PDB entry 8YFS | electron microscopy, 2.80 A resolution | chains B and S of the 5 polymer chains in the assembly

[Chain B]
Protein: Guanine nucleotide-binding protein G(I)/G(S)/G(T) subunit beta-1
Source organism: Rattus norvegicus
Reference sequence: P54311 (GBB1_RAT); residue numbers follow UniProt; this construct covers 2-340
Chain sequence (344 residues; row label = number of the first residue in the row; numbers below 1 keep their minus sign (Gly-3 is residue -3)):
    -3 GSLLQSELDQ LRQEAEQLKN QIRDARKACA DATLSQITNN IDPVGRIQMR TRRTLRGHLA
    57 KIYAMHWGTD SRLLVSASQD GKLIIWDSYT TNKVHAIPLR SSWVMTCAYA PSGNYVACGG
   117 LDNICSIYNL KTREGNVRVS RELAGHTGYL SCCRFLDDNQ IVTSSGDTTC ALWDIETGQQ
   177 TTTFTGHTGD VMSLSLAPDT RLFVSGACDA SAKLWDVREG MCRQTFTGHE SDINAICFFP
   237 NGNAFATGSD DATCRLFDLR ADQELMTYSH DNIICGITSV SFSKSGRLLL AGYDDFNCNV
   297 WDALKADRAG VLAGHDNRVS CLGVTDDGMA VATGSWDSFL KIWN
Not modelled in the structure: -3 to 2, 224
Construct notes: expression tag (-3 to 1)
UniProt features mapped onto this chain:
  - modified residue: Ser2 (N-acetylserine), His266 (Phosphohistidine)

[Chain S]
Protein: scFv16
Source organism: synthetic construct
Notes: antibody fragment or engineered binder
Chain sequence (267 residues; each row starts with the number of its first residue; note: 4 numbers in that range are skipped by the numbering (no residue carries them; nothing is unmodelled there); a row labelled like 120A-120Q holds insertion residues (120A, then the next letters in order)):
     1 MVQLVESGGG LVQPGGSRKL SCSASGFAFS SFGMHWVRQA PEKGLEWVAY ISSGSGTIYY
    61 ADTVKGRFTI SRDDPKNTLF LQMTSLRSED TAMYYCVRSI YYYGSSPFDF WGQGTTLTVS
120A-120Q AGGGGSGGGGSGGGGSS
   125 DIVMTQATSS VPVTPGESVS ISCRSSKSLL HSNGNTYLYW FLQRPGQSPQ LLIYRMSNLA
   185 SGVPDRFSGS GSGTAFTLTI SRLEAEDVGV YYCMQHLEYP LTFGAGTKLE LLEENLYFQG
   245 ASHHHHHHHH
Not modelled in the structure: 1, 120A-120Q, 236-254

[Interface between chain B and chain S]
Pairs across the interface - 11 pairs, chain B then chain S:
  Asp66(B) with Tyr103(S)
  Arg68(B) with Tyr103(S)
  Leu69(B) with Tyr103(S), hydrophobic
  Val90(B) with Tyr102(S), hydrophobic
  Arg129(B) with Val2(S); Arg98(S), hydrogen bond (backbone-side chain)
  Glu130(B) with Gly26(S); Phe27(S); Ala28(S), hydrogen bond (backbone-backbone); Phe32(S)
  Gly131(B) with Phe32(S)
Also at the interface, not in a pair above, chain B (11 interface residues in all): Asp83, His91, Leu126, Asn132
Also at the interface, not in a pair above, chain S (10 interface residues in all): Ser31, Ile100

[Summary]
Chain B and chain S form an interface of 11 and 10 residues respectively, with 2 hydrogen bonds. Polar pairs
include Arg129(B)-Arg98(S) and Glu130(B)-Ala28(S).
Here chain B is Guanine nucleotide-binding protein G(I)/G(S)/G(T) subunit beta-1 (Rattus norvegicus) and chain
S is scFv16 (synthetic construct). Entry 8YFS (MRGPRE-Gq-scFv16-complex) was determined by electron
microscopy.
